PDB entry 6AXP | X-ray diffraction, 2.48 A resolution | chains B and E of the 3 polymer chains in the assembly

# Chain B
Protein: cetuximab Fab heavy chain
Source organism: Homo sapiens
UniProt: S6B291 (S6B291_HUMAN); residues 108-221 here correspond to UniProt positions 125-238 (UniProt number = residue number + 17)
Sequence (221 residues; row label = number of the first residue in the row):
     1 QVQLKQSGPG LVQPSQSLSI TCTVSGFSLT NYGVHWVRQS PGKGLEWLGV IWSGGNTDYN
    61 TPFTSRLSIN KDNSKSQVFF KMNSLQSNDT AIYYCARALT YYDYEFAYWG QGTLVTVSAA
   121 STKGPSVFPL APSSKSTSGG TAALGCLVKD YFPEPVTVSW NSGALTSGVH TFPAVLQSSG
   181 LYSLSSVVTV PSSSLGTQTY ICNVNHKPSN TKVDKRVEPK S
Not modelled in the structure: 221
Sequence notes: conflict Ala119 (Ser136 in S6B291)
Cystine bridges: Cys22-Cys95, Cys146-Cys202

# Chain E
Protein: meditope
Sequence (11 residues; each row starts with the number of its first residue):
     1 XQFDLSTXRL K
Not modelled in the structure: 1
Modified positions: 011 (7-aminoheptanoic acid) at position 1; C1J (N~5~-(N-octylcarbamimidoyl)-L-ornithine) at position 8

# Interface between chain B and chain E
Residue-residue contacts (17):
  Gln39(B) - Phe3(E)
  Gln39(B) - Leu5(E)
  Ser40(B) - Phe3(E)
  Pro41(B) - Gln2(E)
  Pro41(B) - Phe3(E)
  Thr90(B) - Leu5(E)
  Ala91(B) - Leu5(E)  hydrophobic
  Ile92(B) - Phe3(E)  hydrophobic
  Ile92(B) - Leu5(E)  hydrophobic
  Ile92(B) - C1J_8(E)
  Tyr94(B) - C1J_8(E)
  Gln111(B) - C1J_8(E)
  Gly112(B) - C1J_8(E)
  Leu114(B) - Leu5(E)  hydrophobic
  Glu154(B) - Ser6(E)  hydrogen bond
  Pro155(B) - C1J_8(E)
  Pro173(B) - Thr7(E)
Also at the interface, not in a pair above, chain B (15 interface residues in all): Thr157, Ala174
Interface features reported in the paper:
  - interface residues, chain B: Pro155(B), Thr157(B)

# In short
15 residues of chain B face 6 of chain E across their interface, with 1 hydrogen bond. The hydrogen-bonded
pair is Glu154(B)-Ser6(E). The paper reports interface residues Pro155(B) and Thr157(B).
Chain B is cetuximab Fab heavy chain (Homo sapiens) and chain E is meditope; the structure, Structure of
cetuximab with aminoheptanoic acid-linked n-octylarginine meditope variant, was determined by X-ray
diffraction, deposited together with 6AU5, 6AYN, 6AZK and 6AZL.
